Entry 3GPP (X-ray diffraction, 2.15 A resolution); this record covers chains A and B of the 3 polymer chains in the assembly.

Chain A:
Name: DNA glycosylase
Organism: Geobacillus stearothermophilus
Notes: EC 4.2.99.18
UniProt: P84131 (P84131_BACST); numbering as in UniProt (aligned over 2-274)
Amino-acid sequence (273 residues; numbered 2 to 274; the number before each row is that of its first residue):
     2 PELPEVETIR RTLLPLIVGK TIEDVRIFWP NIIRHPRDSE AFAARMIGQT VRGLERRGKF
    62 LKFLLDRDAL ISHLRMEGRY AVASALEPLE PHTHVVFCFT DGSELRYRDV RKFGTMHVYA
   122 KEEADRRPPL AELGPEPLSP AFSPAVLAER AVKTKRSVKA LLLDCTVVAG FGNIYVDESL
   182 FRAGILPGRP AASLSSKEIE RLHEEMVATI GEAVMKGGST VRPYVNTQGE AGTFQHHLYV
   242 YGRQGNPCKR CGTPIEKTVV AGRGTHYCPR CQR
Not modelled in the structure: 217-238
Sequence notes: conflict Glu3 (Gln in P84131); engineered mutation Cys166 (Gln in P84131), Pro224 (Thr in P84131)
Bound ions: Zn2+: Cys249, Cys252, Cys269, Cys272

Chain B:
Molecule: 16-nt DNA strand
Sequence (16 nucleotides; numbered 1 to 16; the number before each row is that of its first residue):
     1 AGGTAGATCC GGACGC
Not modelled in the structure: 1, 15-16

How chain A and chain B interact:
Contacting residue pairs (14; chain A residue first):
  Trp30(A) - DC10(B)  phosphate contact
  Asn32(A) - DC10(B)  hydrogen bond to the phosphate
  Val111(A) - DG11(B)  sugar contact
  Val111(A) - DG12(B)  sugar contact
  Arg112(A) - DC10(B)  base contact
  Arg112(A) - DG11(B)  hydrogen bond to the base
  Arg112(A) - DG12(B)  hydrogen bond to the sugar
  Lys113(A) - DC10(B)  sugar contact
  Lys113(A) - DG11(B)  salt bridge to the phosphate
  Phe114(A) - DC9(B)  base contact
  Phe114(A) - DC10(B)  base contact
  Thr155(A) - DT4(B)  hydrogen bond to the phosphate
  Lys156(A) - DT4(B)  hydrogen bond to the phosphate
  Arg157(A) - DT4(B)  salt bridge to the phosphate
Interface residues without a listed pair, chain A (10 interface residues in all): His93
Interface residues without a listed pair, chain B (6 interface residues in all): DA5

In short:
10 residues of chain A face 6 of chain B across their interface, with 5 hydrogen bonds and 2 salt bridges.
Polar pairs include Arg112(A)-DG11(B), Arg112(A)-DG12(B) and Asn32(A)-DC10(B). Cys249(A), Cys252(A), Cys269(A)
and Cys272(A) form the Zn2+ site.
Here chain A is DNA glycosylase (Geobacillus stearothermophilus) and chain B is a 16-nt DNA strand. Entry 3GPP
(MutM encountering an intrahelical 8-oxoguanine (oxoG) lesion in EC3-T224P complex) was determined by X-ray
diffraction together with 3GO8, 3GP1, 3GPU, 3GPX, 3GPY, 3GQ3 and 3GQ4 from the same study.
